PDB entry 2Y3F | X-ray diffraction, 1.49 A resolution | chain A

Chain A:
Name: Streptavidin
Organism: Streptomyces avidinii
UniProt: P22629 (SAV_STRAV); residues 13-139 here correspond to UniProt positions 37-163 (UniProt number = residue number + 24)
Sequence (134 residues; row label = number of the first residue in the row):
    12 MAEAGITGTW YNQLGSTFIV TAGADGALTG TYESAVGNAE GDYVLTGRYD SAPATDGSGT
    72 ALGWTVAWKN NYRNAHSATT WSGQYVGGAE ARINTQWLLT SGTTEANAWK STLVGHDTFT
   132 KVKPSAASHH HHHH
Unresolved in the structure: 12-14, 136-145
Sequence notes: expression tag (12, 140-145); engineered mutation Gly52 (Ser76 in P22629), Asp53 (Arg77 in P22629)
Curated features (UniProtKB/Swiss-Prot):
  - motif: Arg59 to Asp61 (Cell attachment site)
  - binding site (biotin): Tyr43, Tyr54, Trp92, Trp108, Trp120
Ligand contacts: biotin (BTN): Asn23, Leu25, Ser27, Tyr43, Ser45, Val47, Gly48, Asn49, Ala50, Trp79, Ala86, Ser88, Thr90, Trp92, Trp108, Leu110, Trp120, Asp128
What the authors report for this chain:
  - binding site for biotin: Ser45, Asn49
  - mutagenesis - S52G/R53D (10-fold): increased binding to biotin
  - mutagenesis - S52G/R53D: increased stability (citing earlier work)

In short:
Bound to chain A: biotin. UniProt lists 5 biotin-binding residues. The paper reports a binding site for biotin
at Ser45 and Asn49; S52G/R53D increase binding to biotin.
Chain A is Streptavidin (Streptomyces avidinii); the structure, Traptavidin, biotin bound form, was determined
by X-ray diffraction together with 2Y3E from the same study.
